PDB entry 1OWM | X-ray diffraction, 2.30 A resolution | chain A

# Chain A
Molecule: Deoxyribodipyrimidine photolyase
From: Synechococcus elongatus
Notes: EC 4.1.99.3
Reference sequence: P05327 (PHR_SYNLE); residues 1-484 here correspond to UniProt positions 0-483 (UniProt number = residue number - 1)
Sequence (484 residues; each row starts with the number of its first residue):
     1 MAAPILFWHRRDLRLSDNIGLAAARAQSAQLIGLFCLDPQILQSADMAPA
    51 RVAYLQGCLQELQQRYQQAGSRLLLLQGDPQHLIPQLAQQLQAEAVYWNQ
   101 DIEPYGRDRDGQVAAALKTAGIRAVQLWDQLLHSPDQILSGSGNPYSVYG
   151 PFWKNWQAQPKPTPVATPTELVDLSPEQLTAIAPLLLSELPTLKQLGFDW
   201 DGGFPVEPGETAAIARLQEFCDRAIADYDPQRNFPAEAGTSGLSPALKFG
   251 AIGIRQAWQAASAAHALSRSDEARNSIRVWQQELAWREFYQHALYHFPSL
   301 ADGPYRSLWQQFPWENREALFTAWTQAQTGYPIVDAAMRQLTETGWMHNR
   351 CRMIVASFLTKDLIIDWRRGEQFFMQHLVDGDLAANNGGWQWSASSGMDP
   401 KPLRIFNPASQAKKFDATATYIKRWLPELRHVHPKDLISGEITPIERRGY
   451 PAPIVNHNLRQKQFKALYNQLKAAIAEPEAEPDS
Unresolved in the structure: 1, 476-484
Small-molecule neighbours: FAD (flavin-adenine dinucleotide): Y228, T240, S241, G242, L243, S244, L247, W280, E283, L284, W286, R287, Y290, W346, M347, H348, N349, R352, M353, A356, F374, L378, D380, G381, D382, A385, N386, G389, W390
UniProt features mapped onto this chain:
  - binding site (FAD): N387

# Summary
Bound to chain A: flavin-adenine dinucleotide. Curated annotation (UniProt) lists FAD-binding residue N387.
Chain A is Deoxyribodipyrimidine photolyase (Synechococcus elongatus); the structure, DATA1:DNA photolyase /
received X-rays dose 1.2 exp15 photons/mm2, was determined by X-ray diffraction together with 1OWL, 1OWN, 1OWO
and 1OWP from the same study.
